PDB entry 7W7X | X-ray diffraction, 2.00 A resolution | chains A and B

[Chain A (and B)]
Molecule: Tyrosine-protein kinase ABL1
From: Homo sapiens
Notes: EC 2.7.10.2; chain B of this document is another copy of the same molecule, construct and numbering; everything in this record applies to it too
UniProt: P00519 (ABL1_HUMAN); residues 229-500 here = UniProt positions 229-500
Sequence (272 residues; row label = number of the first residue in the row):
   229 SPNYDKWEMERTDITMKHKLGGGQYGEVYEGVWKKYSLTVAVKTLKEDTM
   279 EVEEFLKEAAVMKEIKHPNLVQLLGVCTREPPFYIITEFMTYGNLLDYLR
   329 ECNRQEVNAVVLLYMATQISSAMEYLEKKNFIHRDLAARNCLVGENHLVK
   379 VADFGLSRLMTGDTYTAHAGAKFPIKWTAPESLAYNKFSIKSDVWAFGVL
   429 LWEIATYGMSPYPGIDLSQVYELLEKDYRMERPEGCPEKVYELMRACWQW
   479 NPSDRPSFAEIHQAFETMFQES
Unresolved in the structure: 229-231, 276-277 (chain B: 229-231, 274-278)
Modified residues: Tyr-393 (O-phosphotyrosine; PTR)
Small-molecule neighbours: 8DW (5-[5-(dimethylcarbamoyl)pyridin-3-yl]-3-(5-fluorosulfonyloxy-2-methoxy-phenyl)-1H-pyrrolo[2,3-b]pyridine): Leu-248, Gly-249, Tyr-253, Val-256, Ala-269, Lys-271, Met-290, Val-299, Ile-313, Thr-315, Glu-316, Phe-317, Met-318, Thr-319, Tyr-320, Gly-321, Asn-322, Leu-370, Ala-380, Phe-382
Swiss-Prot annotation at these positions:
  - motif: Asp-381 to Trp-405 (Kinase activation loop)
  - active site: Asp-363 (Proton acceptor)
  - binding site (ATP): Leu-248 to Val-256, Lys-271, Glu-316 to Asn-322
  - modified residue: Ser-229 (Phosphoserine), Tyr-253 (Phosphotyrosine), Tyr-257 (Phosphotyrosine), Tyr-393 (Phosphotyrosine), Tyr-413 (Phosphotyrosine), Ser-446 (Phosphoserine)
  - natural variant: Ala-337 (A337T: In CHDSKM)

[How chain A and chain B interact]
Residue-residue contacts (27; chain A residue first):
  Glu-279(A) / Tyr-342(B)  hydrogen bond
  Glu-279(A) / Gln-346(B)
  Glu-281(A) / Thr-345(B)
  Glu-281(A) / His-490(B)  salt bridge
  Glu-281(A) / Glu-494(B)
  Glu-281(A) / Phe-497(B)
  Glu-282(A) / Phe-497(B)
  Leu-284(A) / Glu-494(B)
  Leu-284(A) / Gln-498(B)
  Lys-285(A) / Val-338(B)
  Lys-285(A) / Phe-497(B)  hydrogen bond (side chain-backbone)
  Lys-285(A) / Gln-498(B)
  Lys-285(A) / Ser-500(B)
  Ala-288(A) / Gln-498(B)
  Arg-386(A) / Gln-498(B)  hydrogen bond (side chain-backbone)
  Arg-386(A) / Glu-499(B)  hydrogen bond (side chain-backbone)
  Arg-386(A) / Ser-500(B)
  Tyr-393(A) / Asn-374(B)
  Tyr-393(A) / His-375(B)
  Thr-394(A) / Gln-333(B)
  Thr-394(A) / Glu-334(B)
  Ala-395(A) / Glu-334(B)
  His-396(A) / Glu-334(B)
  His-396(A) / Asn-374(B)  hydrogen bond
  His-396(A) / His-375(B)
  Ala-397(A) / Tyr-320(B)  hydrogen bond (backbone-side chain)
  Ala-397(A) / Glu-334(B)  hydrogen bond (backbone-side chain)
Also at the interface, not in a pair above, chain B (19 interface residues in all): Asn-297, Asn-331, Ser-349, Leu-376

[Overview]
12 residues of chain A and 19 residues of chain B are in contact, with 7 hydrogen bonds and 1 salt bridge.
Polar contacts include Glu-281(A)/His-490(B), Glu-279(A)/Tyr-342(B) and Lys-285(A)/Phe-497(B). Bound to chain
A: compound 8DW.
Chain A and chain B are both Tyrosine-protein kinase ABL1 (Homo sapiens); the structure, The crystal structure
of human abl1 kinase domain in complex with ABL1-A11, was determined by X-ray diffraction (same publication as
7W7Y).
